7A3H - chain A; structure by X-ray diffraction, 0.95 A resolution.

# Chain A
Molecule: Endoglucanase
From: Bacillus agaradhaerens
Notes: EC 3.2.1.4; fragment: catalytic core domain
Reference sequence: O85465 (GUN5_BACAG); residues 1-303 here correspond to UniProt positions 27-329 (UniProt number = residue number + 26)
Amino-acid sequence (303 residues; numbered 1 to 303; the number before each row is that of its first residue):
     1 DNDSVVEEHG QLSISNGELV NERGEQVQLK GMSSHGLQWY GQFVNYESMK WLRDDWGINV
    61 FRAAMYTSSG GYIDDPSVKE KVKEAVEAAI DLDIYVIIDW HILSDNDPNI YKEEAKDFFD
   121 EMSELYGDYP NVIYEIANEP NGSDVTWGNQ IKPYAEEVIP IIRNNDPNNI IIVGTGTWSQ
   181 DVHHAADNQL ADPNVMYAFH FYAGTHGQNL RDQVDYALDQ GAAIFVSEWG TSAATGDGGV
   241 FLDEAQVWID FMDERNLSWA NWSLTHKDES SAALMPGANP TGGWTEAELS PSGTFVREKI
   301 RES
Not modelled in the structure: 1-3
Swiss-Prot annotation at these positions:
  - active site: Glu139 (Proton donor), Glu228 (Nucleophile)
  - binding site (substrate): His35, Trp39, Tyr40, Tyr66, His101, Tyr202, Ala234, Thr235, Trp262, Lys267 to Glu269

# Overview
Curated annotation (UniProt) lists active-site residues Glu139 and Glu228 and 12 substrate-binding residues.
Chain A is Endoglucanase (Bacillus agaradhaerens); the structure, Native endoglucanase CEL5A catalytic core
domain at 0.95 angstroms resolution, was determined by X-ray diffraction (same publication as 5A3H, 6A3H, 4A3H
and 3A3H).
